5W65 - chains B and T of the 20 polymer chains in the assembly; structure by electron microscopy, 4.30 A resolution (low resolution: residue-level contacts below are approximate; hydrogen-bond / salt-bridge calls are withheld).

Chain B:
Name: DNA-directed RNA polymerase I subunit RPA135
Organism: Saccharomyces cerevisiae (strain ATCC 204508 / S288c)
Notes: EC 2.7.7.6
Reference sequence: P22138 (RPA2_YEAST); residue numbers follow UniProt; this construct covers 1-1203
Amino-acid sequence (1203 residues; each row starts with the number of its first residue):
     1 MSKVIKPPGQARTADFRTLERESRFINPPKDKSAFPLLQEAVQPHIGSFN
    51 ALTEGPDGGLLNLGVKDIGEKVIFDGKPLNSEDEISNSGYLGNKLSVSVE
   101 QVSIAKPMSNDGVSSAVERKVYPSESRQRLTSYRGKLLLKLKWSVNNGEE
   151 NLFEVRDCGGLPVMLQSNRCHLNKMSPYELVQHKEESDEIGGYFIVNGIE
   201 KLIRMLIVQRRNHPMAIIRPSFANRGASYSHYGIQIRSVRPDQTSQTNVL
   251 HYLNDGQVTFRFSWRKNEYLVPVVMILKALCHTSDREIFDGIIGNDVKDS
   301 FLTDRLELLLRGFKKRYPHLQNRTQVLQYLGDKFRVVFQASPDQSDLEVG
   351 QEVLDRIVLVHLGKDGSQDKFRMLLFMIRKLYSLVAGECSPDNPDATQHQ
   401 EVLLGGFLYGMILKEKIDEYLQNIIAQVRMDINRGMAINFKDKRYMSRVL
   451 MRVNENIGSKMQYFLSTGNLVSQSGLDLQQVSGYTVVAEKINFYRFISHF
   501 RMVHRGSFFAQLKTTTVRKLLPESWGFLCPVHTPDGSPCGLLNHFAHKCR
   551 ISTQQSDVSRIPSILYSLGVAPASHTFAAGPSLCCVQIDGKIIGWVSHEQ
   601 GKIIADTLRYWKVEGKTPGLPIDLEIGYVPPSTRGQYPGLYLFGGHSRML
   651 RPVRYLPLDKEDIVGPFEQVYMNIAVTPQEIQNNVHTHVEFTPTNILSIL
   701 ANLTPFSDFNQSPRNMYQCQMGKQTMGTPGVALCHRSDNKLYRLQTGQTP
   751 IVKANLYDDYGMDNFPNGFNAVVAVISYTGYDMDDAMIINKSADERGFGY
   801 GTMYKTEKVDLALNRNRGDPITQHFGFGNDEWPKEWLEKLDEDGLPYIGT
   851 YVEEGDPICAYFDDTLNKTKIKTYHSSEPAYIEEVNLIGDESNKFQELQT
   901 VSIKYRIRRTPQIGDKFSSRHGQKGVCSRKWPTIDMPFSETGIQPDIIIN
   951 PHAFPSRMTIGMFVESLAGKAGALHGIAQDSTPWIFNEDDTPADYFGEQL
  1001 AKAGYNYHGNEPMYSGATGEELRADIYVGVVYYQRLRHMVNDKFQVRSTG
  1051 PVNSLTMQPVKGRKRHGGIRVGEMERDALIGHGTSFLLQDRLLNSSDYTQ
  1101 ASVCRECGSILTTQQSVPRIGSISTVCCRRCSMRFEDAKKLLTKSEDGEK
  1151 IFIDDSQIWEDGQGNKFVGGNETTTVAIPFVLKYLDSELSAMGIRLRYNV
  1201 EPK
Not modelled in the structure: 1-11, 81-85, 1144-1145, 1197-1203
Curated features (UniProtKB/Swiss-Prot):
  - zinc finger: Cys-1104 to Cys-1131 (C4-type)
  - modified residue: Ser-2 (N-acetylserine), Ser-81 (Phosphoserine), Ser-1156 (Phosphoserine)
  - mutagenesis: Cys-1104 (C1104A: No effect; when associated with A-1107; A-1128 and A-1131), Cys-1107 (C1107A: Lethal. Abolishes recruitment of RPA1 to Pol I. No effect; when associated with A-1104; A-1128 and A-1131), Cys-1127 (C1127R: Responsible of suppression of RPA190-5 and RPA190-1 mutations), Cys-1128 (C1128A: No effect; when associated with A-1104; A-1107 and A-1131), Cys-1131 (C1131A: No effect; when associated with A-1104; A-1107 and A-1128)
Covalent attachments: covalent link Arg-1105/Leu-1196
Metal / ion sites: Zn2+: Cys-1104, Cys-1107, Cys-1128, Cys-1131

Chain T:
Molecule: template strand DNA
Sequence (54 nucleotides; numbered 1 to 54; the number before each row is that of its first residue):
     1 TGTCTTCAACTGCTTTCGCATGAAGTACCTCCCAACTACTTTTCCTCACA
    51 CTTG

Chain B / chain T interface:
Residue-residue contacts - 29 pairs, chain B then chain T:
  Gly-112(B) with DA35(T)
  Val-113(B) with DA35(T); DC36(T)
  Ser-114(B) with DC36(T)
  Ser-115(B) with DC36(T)
  Glu-419(B) with DA27(T)
  Asn-423(B) with DC28(T)
  Met-430(B) with DC29(T)
  Lys-460(B) with DA27(T)
  Tyr-463(B) with DG25(T); DT26(T)
  Lys-740(B) with DA20(T)
  Arg-817(B) with DC32(T); DC33(T)
  Asn-893(B) with DA34(T)
  Lys-1043(B) with DA20(T)
  Gln-1045(B) with DG18(T); DC19(T)
  Gly-1062(B) with DC19(T)
  Arg-1063(B) with DC19(T); DA20(T)
  Lys-1064(B) with DT21(T)
  Arg-1065(B) with DT21(T); DG22(T)
  Ile-1069(B) with DG18(T)
  Arg-1070(B) with DC17(T); DG18(T)
  Gly-1072(B) with DC17(T)
  Glu-1073(B) with DC17(T)
Also at the interface, not in a pair above, chain B (33 interface residues in all): Lys-416, Gln-427, Arg-452, Phe-464, Asn-469, Val-471, Lys-894, Lys-1061, Gly-1068, Met-1074, Glu-1075
Also at the interface, not in a pair above, chain T (18 interface residues in all): DT16, DT30

Overview:
Chain B and chain T form an interface of 33 and 18 residues respectively. Cys-1104(B), Cys-1107(B),
Cys-1128(B) and Cys-1131(B) coordinate Zn2+. From UniProt: 5 mutagenesis sites on chain B.
Here chain B is DNA-directed RNA polymerase I subunit RPA135 (Saccharomyces cerevisiae (strain ATCC 204508 /
S288c)) and chain T is template strand DNA. Entry 5W65 (RNA polymerase I Initial Transcribing Complex State 2)
was determined by electron microscopy (same publication as 5W5Y, 5W64 and 5W66).
